2B8K - chains B and C of the 12 polymer chains in the assembly; structure by X-ray diffraction, 4.15 A resolution (low resolution: residue-level contacts below are approximate; hydrogen-bond / salt-bridge calls are withheld).

== Chain B ==
Molecule: DNA-directed RNA polymerase II 140 kDa polypeptide
From: Saccharomyces cerevisiae
Notes: EC 2.7.7.6
UniProtKB: P08518 (RPB2_YEAST); numbering as in UniProt (aligned over 1-1224)
Chain sequence (1224 residues; each row starts with the number of its first residue):
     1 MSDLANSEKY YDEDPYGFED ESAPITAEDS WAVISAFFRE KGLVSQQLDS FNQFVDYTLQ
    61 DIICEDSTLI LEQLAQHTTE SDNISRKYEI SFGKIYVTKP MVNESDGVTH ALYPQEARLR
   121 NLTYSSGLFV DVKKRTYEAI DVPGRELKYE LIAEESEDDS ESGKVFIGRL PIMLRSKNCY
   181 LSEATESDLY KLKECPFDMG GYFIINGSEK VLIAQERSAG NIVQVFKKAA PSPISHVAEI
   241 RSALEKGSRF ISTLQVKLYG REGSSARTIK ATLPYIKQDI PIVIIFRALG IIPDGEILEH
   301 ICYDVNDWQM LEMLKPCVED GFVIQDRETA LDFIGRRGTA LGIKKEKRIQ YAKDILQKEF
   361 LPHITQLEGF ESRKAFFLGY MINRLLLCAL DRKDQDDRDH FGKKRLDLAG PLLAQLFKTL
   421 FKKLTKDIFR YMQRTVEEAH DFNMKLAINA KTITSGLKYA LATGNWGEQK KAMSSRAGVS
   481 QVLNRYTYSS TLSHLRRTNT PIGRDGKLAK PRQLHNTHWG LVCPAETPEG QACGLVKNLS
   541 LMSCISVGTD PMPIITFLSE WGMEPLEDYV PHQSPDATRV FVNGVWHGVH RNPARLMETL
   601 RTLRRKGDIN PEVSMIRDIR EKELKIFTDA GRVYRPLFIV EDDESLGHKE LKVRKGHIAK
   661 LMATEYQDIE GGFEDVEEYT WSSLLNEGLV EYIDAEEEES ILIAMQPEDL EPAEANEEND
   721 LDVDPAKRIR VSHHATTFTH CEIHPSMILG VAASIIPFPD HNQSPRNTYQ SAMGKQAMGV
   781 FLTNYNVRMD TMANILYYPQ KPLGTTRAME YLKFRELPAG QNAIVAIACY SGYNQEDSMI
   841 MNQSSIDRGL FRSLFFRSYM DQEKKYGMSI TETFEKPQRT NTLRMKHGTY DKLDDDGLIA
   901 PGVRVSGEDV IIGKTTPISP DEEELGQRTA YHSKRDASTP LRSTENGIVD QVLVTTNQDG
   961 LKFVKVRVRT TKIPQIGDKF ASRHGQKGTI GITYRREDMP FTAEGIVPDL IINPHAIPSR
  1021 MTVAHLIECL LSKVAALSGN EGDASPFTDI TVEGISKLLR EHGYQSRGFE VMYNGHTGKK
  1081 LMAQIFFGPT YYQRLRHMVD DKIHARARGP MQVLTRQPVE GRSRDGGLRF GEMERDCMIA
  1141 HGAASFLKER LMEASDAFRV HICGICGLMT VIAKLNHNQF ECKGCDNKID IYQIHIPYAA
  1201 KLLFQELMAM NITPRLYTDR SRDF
Unresolved in the structure: 1-19, 71-89, 135-163, 336-344, 503-508, 669-677, 716-721, 920-932
Ion coordination: Zn2+ near C1185 (its only coordinating residue here)

== Chain C ==
Molecule: DNA-directed RNA polymerase II 45 kDa polypeptide
From: Saccharomyces cerevisiae
Notes: EC 2.7.7.6
UniProtKB: P16370 (RPB3_YEAST); numbering as in UniProt (aligned over 1-318)
Chain sequence (318 residues; row label = number of the first residue in the row):
     1 MSEEGPQVKI REASKDNVDF ILSNVDLAMA NSLRRVMIAE IPTLAIDSVE VETNTTVLAD
    61 EFIAHRLGLI PLQSMDIEQL EYSRDCFCED HCDKCSVVLT LQAFGESEST TNVYSKDLVI
   121 VSNLMGRNIG HPIIQDKEGN GVLICKLRKG QELKLTCVAK KGIAKEHAKW GPAAAIEFEY
   181 DPWNKLKHTD YWYEQDSAKE WPQSKNCEYE DPPNEGDPFD YKAQADTFYM NVESVGSIPV
   241 DQVVVRGIDT LQKKVASILL ALTQMDQDKV NFASGDNNTA SNMLGSNEDV MMTGAEQDPY
   301 SNASQMGNTG SGGYDNAW
Unresolved in the structure: 1-2, 269-318
Ion coordination: Zn2+: C88, C92
Swiss-Prot annotation at these positions:
  - binding site (Zn(2+)): C86, C88, C92, C95
  - modified residue: S2 (N-acetylserine)
  - natural variant: A30 (A30D: In mutant RPB3-1)
  - mutagenesis: K9 (K9E: Transcript termination readthrough)

== Interface between chain B and chain C ==
Pairs across the interface - 72 pairs, chain B then chain C:
  Y797(B) - E61(C)
  Y797(B) - F62(C)
  Y798(B) - F62(C)
  Y798(B) - R66(C)
  D847(B) - H65(C)
  D847(B) - H167(C)
  R848(B) - H65(C)
  R848(B) - L69(C)
  R848(B) - A168(C)
  G849(B) - H65(C)
  R852(B) - H65(C)
  R969(B) - A59(C)
  R969(B) - D60(C)
  R969(B) - E61(C)
  T971(B) - E61(C)
  R995(B) - K165(C)
  R996(B) - R34(C)
  R996(B) - I38(C)
  R996(B) - A173(C)
  R996(B) - A174(C)
  R996(B) - A175(C)
  E997(B) - R34(C)
  E997(B) - R35(C)
  E997(B) - I38(C)
  E997(B) - A39(C)
  D998(B) - R35(C)
  M999(B) - R34(C)
  F1001(B) - N31(C)
  F1001(B) - R34(C)
  F1001(B) - F178(C)
  A1003(B) - E177(C)
  A1003(B) - F178(C)
  A1003(B) - E179(C)
  E1004(B) - E177(C)
  G1005(B) - I176(C)
  R1060(B) - K199(C)
  R1060(B) - P202(C)
  G1063(B) - P202(C)
  Q1065(B) - W201(C)
  Q1065(B) - P202(C)
  R1067(B) - W192(C)
  R1067(B) - E194(C)
  F1069(B) - W192(C)
  F1069(B) - W201(C)
  E1070(B) - W201(C)
  Y1073(B) - F178(C)
  Y1073(B) - E179(C)
  Y1073(B) - Y180(C)
  G1075(B) - N31(C)
  G1075(B) - R34(C)
  G1075(B) - R35(C)
  H1076(B) - N31(C)
  T1077(B) - N31(C)
  G1078(B) - L27(C)
  G1078(B) - N31(C)
  G1078(B) - F178(C)
  G1078(B) - Y180(C)
  K1079(B) - L27(C)
  K1079(B) - Y180(C)
  K1080(B) - Y180(C)
  K1080(B) - D181(C)
  K1080(B) - N184(C)
  K1080(B) - H188(C)
  K1080(B) - T189(C)
  M1082(B) - H188(C)
  M1082(B) - T189(C)
  M1082(B) - D190(C)
  Q1084(B) - T189(C)
  Q1084(B) - D190(C)
  Q1084(B) - Y191(C)
  Q1084(B) - W192(C)
  Q1084(B) - W201(C)
Also at the interface, not in a pair above, chain B (37 interface residues in all): N786, T970, Y1064, V1071, L1081
Also at the interface, not in a pair above, chain C (40 interface residues in all): A28, V57, A164, K187, E200

== In short ==
Chain B and chain C form an interface of 37 and 40 residues respectively. The Zn2+ site is built by C88(C) and
C92(C). UniProt lists 4 Zn2+-binding residues and one mutagenesis site on chain C.
Chain B is DNA-directed RNA polymerase II 140 kDa polypeptide and chain C is DNA-directed RNA polymerase II 45
kDa polypeptide, both from Saccharomyces cerevisiae; the structure, 12-subunit RNA Polymerase II, was
determined by X-ray diffraction.
